6VN1 - chains L and A of the 9 polymer chains in the assembly; structure by electron microscopy, 2.80 A resolution.

# Chain L
Protein: Human monoclonal antibody 93k variable light chain
Organism: Homo sapiens
Notes: antibody fragment or engineered binder
Amino-acid sequence (106 residues; each row starts with the number of its first residue):
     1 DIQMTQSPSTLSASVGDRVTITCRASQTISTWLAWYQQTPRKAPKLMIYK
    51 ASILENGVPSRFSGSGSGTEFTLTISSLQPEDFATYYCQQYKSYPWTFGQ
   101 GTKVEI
Disulfides: C23-C88

# Chain A
Protein: Envelope glycoprotein B
Organism: Human alphaherpesvirus 3
UniProtKB: A0A1B1JGG9 (A0A1B1JGG9_HHV3); numbering as in UniProt (aligned over 1-931)
Amino-acid sequence (931 residues; row label = number of the first residue in the row):
     1 MSPCGYYSKWRNRDRPEYRRNLRFRRFFSSIHPNAAAGSGFNGPGVFITS
    51 VTGVWLCFLCIFSMFVTAVVSVSPSSFYESLQVEPTQSEDITRSAHLGDG
   101 DEIREAIHKSQDAETKPTFYVCPPPTGSTIVRLEPPRTCPDYHLGKNFTE
   151 GIAVVYKENIAAYKFKATVYYKDVIVSTAWAGSSYTQITNRYADRVPIPV
   201 SEITDTIDKFGKCSSKATYVRNNHKVEAFNEDKNPQDMPLIASKYNSVGS
   251 KAWHTTNDTYMVAGTPGTYRTGTSVNCIIEEVEARSIFPYDSFGLSTGDI
   301 IYMSPFFGLRDGAYREHSNYAMDRFHQFEGYRQRDLDTRALLEPAARNFL
   351 VTPHLTVGWNWKPKRTEVCSLVKWREVEDVVRDEYAHNFRFTMKTLSTTF
   401 ISETNEFNLNQIHLSQCVKEEARAIINRIYTTRYNSSHVRTGDIQTYLAR
   451 GGFVVVFQPLLSNSLARLYLQELVRENTNHSPQKHPTRNTRSRRSVPVEL
   501 RANRTITTTSSVEFAMLQFTYDHIQEHVNEMLARISSSWCQLQNRERALW
   551 SGLFPINPSALASTILDQRVKARILGDVISVSNCPELGSDTRIILQNSMR
   601 VSGSTTRCYSRPLISIVSLNGSGTVEGQLGTDNELIMSRDLLEPCVANHK
   651 RYFLFGHHYVYYEDYRYVREIAVHDVGMISTYVDLNLTLLKDREFMPLRV
   701 YTRDELRDTGLLDYSEIQRRNQMHSLRFYDIDKVVQYDSGTAIMQGMAQF
   751 FQGLGTAGQAVGHVVLGATGALLSTVHGFTTFLSNPFGALAVGLLVLAGL
   801 VAAFFAYRYVLKLKTSPMKALYPLTTKGLKQLPEGMDPFAEKPNATDTPI
   851 EEIGDSQNTEPSVNSGFDPDKFREAQEMIKYMTLVSAAERQESKARKKNK
   901 TSALLTSRLTGLALRNRRGYSRVRTENVTGV
Disordered / not traced: 1-114, 465-502, 737-931
Sequence notes: conflict H658 (Arg in A0A1B1JGG9)
Disulfides: C122-C584, C139-C540, C213-C277, C369-C417, C608-C645
From the paper describing this entry:
  - mutagenesis - R592A, I594A, Q596A: decreased expression in response to cell surface gB
  - mutagenesis - Q596A: decreased growth in response to Plaque sizes
  - mutagenesis - S589A, R592A, I594A: unchanged growth in response to Plaque sizes
  - mutagenesis - N597A: abolished growth in response to infection of neighboring cells
  - mutagenesis - S589A/R592A/I594A, R592A/Q596A/N597A: abolished growth in response to productive infection
  - mutagenesis - Q596A/N597A: decreased binding to mAb 93k
  - mutagenesis - E670A: decreased expression in response to cell surface quantity
  - mutagenesis - Y667A, Y667A/E670A: unchanged growth in response to infectious virus
  - mutagenesis - E670A: abolished growth in response to infectious virus
  - mutagenesis - Y667A/E670A: abolished binding to mAb 93k

# How chain L and chain A interact
Pairs across the interface (10; chain L residue first):
  W32(L) with H658(A); E670(A)
  Y49(L) with K116(A); R592(A), hydrogen bond
  I53(L) with T115(A); K116(A)
  E55(L) with R592(A), salt bridge
  N56(L) with S589(A), hydrogen bond; D590(A); R592(A)
Also at the interface, not in a pair above, chain L (6 interface residues in all): K50
Also at the interface, not in a pair above, chain A (9 interface residues in all): P117, H657
The authors on this interface:
  - residue pairs: Y49(L)-R592(A) (hydrogen bond), N56(L)-S589(A) (hydrogen bond)
  - epitope / paratope residues, chain L: W32(L), Y49(L), N56(L)
  - epitope / paratope residues, chain A: S589(A), R592(A)

# In short
6 residues of chain L face 9 of chain A across their interface; the contacts include 2 hydrogen bonds and 1
salt bridge. Polar contacts include E55(L)-R592(A), Y49(L)-R592(A) and N56(L)-S589(A). The authors report
hydrogen bonds between Y49(L) and R592(A) and N56(L) and S589(A). The paper reports that R592A, I594A and
Q596A of chain A reduce expression in response to cell surface gB; epitope/paratope residues W32(L), Y49(L)
and S589(A) among others; 11 substitutions were tested in all.
Chain L is Human monoclonal antibody 93k variable light chain (Homo sapiens) and chain A is Envelope
glycoprotein B (Human alphaherpesvirus 3); the structure, A 2.8 Angstrom Cryo-EM Structure of a Glycoprotein
B-Neutralizing Antibody Complex Reveals a Critical Domain for ..., was determined by electron microscopy,
deposited together with 6VLK.
